3HDD - chains C and A of the 4 polymer chains in the assembly; structure by X-ray diffraction, 2.20 A resolution.

# Chain C
Molecule: 21-nt DNA strand
Notes: fragment: homeodomain
Sequence (21 nucleotides; numbered 201 to 221; the number before each row is that of its first residue):
   201 TTTTGCCATG TAATTACCTA A

# Chain A
Molecule: Engrailed homeodomain
Source organism: Drosophila melanogaster
UniProtKB: P02836 (HMEN_DROME); residues 1-60 here correspond to UniProt positions 454-513 (UniProt number = residue number + 453)
Sequence (60 residues; numbered 1 to 60; the number before each row is that of its first residue):
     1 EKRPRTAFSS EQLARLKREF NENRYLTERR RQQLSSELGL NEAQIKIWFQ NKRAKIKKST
Not modelled in the structure: 1-4, 60
Swiss-Prot annotation at these positions:
  - DNA-binding region: Glu1 to Thr60 (Homeobox)

# How chain C and chain A interact
Residue-residue contacts (12):
  DG210(C) - Arg5(A)  base contact
  DT211(C) - Arg5(A)  hydrogen bond to the base
  DT211(C) - Lys55(A)  salt bridge to the phosphate
  DA212(C) - Arg5(A)  hydrogen bond to the sugar
  DA212(C) - Thr6(A)  sugar contact
  DA212(C) - Phe8(A)  phosphate contact
  DA212(C) - Trp48(A)  phosphate contact
  DA212(C) - Asn51(A)  base contact
  DA213(C) - Thr6(A)  hydrogen bond to the phosphate
  DA213(C) - Ile47(A)  base contact
  DA213(C) - Asn51(A)  hydrogen bond to the base
  DT214(C) - Ile47(A)  base contact
Interface residues without a listed pair, chain A (9 interface residues in all): Leu13, Gln44

# Summary
5 residues of chain C and 9 residues of chain A are in contact; the contacts include 4 hydrogen bonds and 1
salt bridge. Polar contacts include DT211(C)-Arg5(A), DA213(C)-Asn51(A) and DA212(C)-Arg5(A). Curated
annotation (UniProt) lists a DNA-binding region on chain A.
Here chain C is a 21-nt DNA strand and chain A is Engrailed homeodomain (Drosophila melanogaster). Entry 3HDD
(Engrailed homeodomain DNA complex) was determined by X-ray diffraction.
